Entry 7Q3L (electron microscopy, 2.21 A resolution); this record covers chains C and E of the 9 polymer chains in the assembly.

Chain C:
Name: Splicing factor 3B subunit 3
Source organism: Homo sapiens
UniProt: Q15393 (SF3B3_HUMAN); residues 1-1217 here = UniProt positions 1-1217
Chain sequence (1217 residues; row label = number of the first residue in the row):
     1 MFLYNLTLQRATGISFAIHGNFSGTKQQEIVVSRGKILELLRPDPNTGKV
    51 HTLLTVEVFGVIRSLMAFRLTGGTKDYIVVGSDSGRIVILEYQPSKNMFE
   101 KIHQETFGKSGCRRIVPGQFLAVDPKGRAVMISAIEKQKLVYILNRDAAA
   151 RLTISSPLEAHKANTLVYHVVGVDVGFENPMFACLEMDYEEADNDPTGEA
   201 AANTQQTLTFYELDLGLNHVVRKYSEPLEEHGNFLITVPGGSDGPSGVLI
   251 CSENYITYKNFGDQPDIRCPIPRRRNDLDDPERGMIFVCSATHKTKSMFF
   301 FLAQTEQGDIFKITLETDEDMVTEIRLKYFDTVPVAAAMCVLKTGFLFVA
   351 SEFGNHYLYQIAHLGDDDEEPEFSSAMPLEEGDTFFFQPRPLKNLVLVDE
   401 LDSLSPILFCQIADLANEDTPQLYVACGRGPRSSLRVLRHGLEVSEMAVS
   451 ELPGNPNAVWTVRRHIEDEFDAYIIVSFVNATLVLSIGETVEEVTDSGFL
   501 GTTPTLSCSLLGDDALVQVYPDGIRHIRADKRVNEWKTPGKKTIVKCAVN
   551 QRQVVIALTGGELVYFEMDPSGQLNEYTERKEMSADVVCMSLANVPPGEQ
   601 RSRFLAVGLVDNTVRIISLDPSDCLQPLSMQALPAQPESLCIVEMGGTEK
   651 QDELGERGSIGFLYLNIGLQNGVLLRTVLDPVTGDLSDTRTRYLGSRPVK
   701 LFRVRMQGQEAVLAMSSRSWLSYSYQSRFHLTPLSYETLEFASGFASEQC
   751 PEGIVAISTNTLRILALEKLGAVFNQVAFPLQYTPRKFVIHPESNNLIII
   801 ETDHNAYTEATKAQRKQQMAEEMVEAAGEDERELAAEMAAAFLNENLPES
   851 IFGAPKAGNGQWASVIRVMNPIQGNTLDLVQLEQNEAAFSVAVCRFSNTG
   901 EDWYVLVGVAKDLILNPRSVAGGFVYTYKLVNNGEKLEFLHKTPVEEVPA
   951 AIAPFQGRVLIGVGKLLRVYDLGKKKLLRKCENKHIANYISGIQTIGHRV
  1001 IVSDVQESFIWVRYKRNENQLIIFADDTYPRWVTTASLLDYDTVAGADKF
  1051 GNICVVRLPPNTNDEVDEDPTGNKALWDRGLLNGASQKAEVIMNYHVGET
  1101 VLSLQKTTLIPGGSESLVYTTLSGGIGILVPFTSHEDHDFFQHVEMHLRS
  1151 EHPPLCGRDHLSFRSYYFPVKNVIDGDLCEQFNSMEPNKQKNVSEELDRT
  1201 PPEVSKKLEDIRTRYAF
Not modelled in the structure: 530-532, 646-661, 682-683, 692-694, 827-830

Chain E:
Name: Splicing factor 3B subunit 5
Source organism: Homo sapiens
UniProt: Q9BWJ5 (SF3B5_HUMAN); residue numbers follow UniProt; this construct covers 1-86
Chain sequence (86 residues; numbered 1 to 86; the number before each row is that of its first residue):
     1 MTDRYTIHSQLEHLQSKYIGTGHADTTKWEWLVNQHRDSYCSYMGHFDLL
    51 NYFAIAENESKARVRFNLMEKMLQPCGPPADKPEEN
Not modelled in the structure: 1-11, 82-86

How chain C and chain E interact:
Pairs across the interface (98; chain C residue first):
  Gly35(C) - Phe47(E)
  Lys36(C) - Phe47(E)
  Val61(C) - Gly45(E)
  Val61(C) - His46(E)
  Val61(C) - Phe47(E)  hydrophobic
  Arg63(C) - Gly45(E)
  Cys112(C) - Cys41(E)
  Cys112(C) - Ser42(E)
  Cys112(C) - Gly45(E)
  Cys112(C) - His46(E)
  Arg113(C) - Tyr18(E)  hydrogen bond
  Arg114(C) - Ile19(E)
  Arg114(C) - Asn34(E)  hydrogen bond
  Arg114(C) - Arg37(E)
  Arg114(C) - Asp38(E)  salt bridge
  Arg114(C) - Cys41(E)
  Ile115(C) - Tyr18(E)
  Ile115(C) - Ile19(E)
  Val116(C) - Tyr18(E)
  Gln119(C) - Met44(E)  hydrogen bond (side chain-backbone)
  Gln119(C) - Gly45(E)
  Ile135(C) - Cys41(E)  hydrophobic
  Ile135(C) - Met44(E)  hydrophobic
  Ile135(C) - Met69(E)  hydrophobic
  Glu136(C) - Ile19(E)
  Lys137(C) - Lys17(E)  hydrogen bond (side chain-backbone)
  Lys137(C) - Ile19(E)
  Leu166(C) - Met72(E)  hydrophobic
  Val167(C) - Met69(E)
  Tyr168(C) - Met69(E)  hydrogen bond (side chain-backbone)
  Tyr168(C) - Glu70(E)  hydrogen bond
  Met187(C) - Leu73(E)  hydrophobic
  Tyr189(C) - Arg37(E)
  Tyr189(C) - Leu73(E)  hydrophobic
  Ala192(C) - Leu73(E)  hydrophobic
  Ala192(C) - Gln74(E)  hydrogen bond (backbone-side chain)
  Ala192(C) - Pro79(E)
  Asp193(C) - Trp29(E)
  Asp193(C) - Arg37(E)  salt bridge
  Asp193(C) - Leu73(E)
  Asp193(C) - Pro79(E)
  Asp195(C) - Pro78(E)
  Asp195(C) - Pro79(E)
  Pro196(C) - Pro78(E)
  Pro196(C) - Pro79(E)
  Thr197(C) - Pro78(E)
  Gly198(C) - Gln74(E)
  Gly198(C) - Pro78(E)
  Ala201(C) - Leu73(E)
  Ala201(C) - Gln74(E)
  His231(C) - Phe66(E)
  His231(C) - Glu70(E)  salt bridge
  Gly232(C) - Phe66(E)
  Asn233(C) - Phe66(E)
  Glu253(C) - Arg63(E)  salt bridge
  Arg283(C) - Glu59(E)  salt bridge
  Arg283(C) - Arg63(E)
  Gly284(C) - Arg63(E)
  Met285(C) - Arg63(E)
  Ile286(C) - Ala62(E)
  Ile286(C) - Arg63(E)
  Val288(C) - Ser60(E)
  Val288(C) - Ala62(E)  hydrophobic
  Val288(C) - Arg65(E)
  Glu306(C) - Glu59(E)
  Glu306(C) - Arg63(E)  salt bridge
  Glu352(C) - Ser60(E)
  Glu352(C) - Lys61(E)  hydrogen bond (side chain-backbone)
  Phe353(C) - Asn51(E)
  Phe353(C) - Ile55(E)  hydrophobic
  Phe353(C) - Lys61(E)
  Pro406(C) - Ile55(E)  hydrophobic
  Arg429(C) - Asn58(E)  hydrogen bond
  Arg429(C) - Glu59(E)  hydrogen bond (side chain-backbone)
  Arg429(C) - Ser60(E)
  Thr784(C) - Ile55(E)
  Asp803(C) - Asn58(E)
  His804(C) - Ala56(E)
  His804(C) - Glu57(E)  hydrogen bond (side chain-backbone)
  His804(C) - Asn58(E)  hydrogen bond (backbone-side chain)
  Asn805(C) - Glu57(E)
  Lys856(C) - Asn58(E)
  Leu915(C) - Ala56(E)
  Asn916(C) - Lys71(E)
  Lys1049(C) - Leu49(E)
  Lys1049(C) - Tyr52(E)
  Phe1050(C) - Leu49(E)  hydrophobic
  Gly1098(C) - Phe47(E)
  Glu1099(C) - Phe47(E)
  Glu1099(C) - Asp48(E)
  Thr1100(C) - Asp48(E)  hydrogen bond
  Leu1102(C) - Tyr52(E)  hydrophobic
  Leu1122(C) - Asp48(E)
  Leu1122(C) - Asn51(E)
  Leu1122(C) - Tyr52(E)
  Leu1122(C) - Ile55(E)  hydrophobic
  Tyr1166(C) - His46(E)  hydrogen bond
  Tyr1167(C) - His46(E)  hydrogen bond
Also at the interface, not in a pair above, chain C (67 interface residues in all): Arg34, Phe120, Asp188, Asn194, Thr204, Val335, Leu408, Arg786, Trp862, Thr1034, Gly1051, Ser1123
Also at the interface, not in a pair above, chain E (38 interface residues in all): Ala54, Asp81

Summary:
Chain C and chain E form an interface of 67 and 38 residues respectively; the contacts include 15 hydrogen
bonds and 6 salt bridges. Among the polar pairs are Arg114(C)-Asp38(E), Asp193(C)-Arg37(E) and
His231(C)-Glu70(E).
Chain C is Splicing factor 3B subunit 3 and chain E is Splicing factor 3B subunit 5, both from Homo sapiens;
the structure, Human 17S U2 snRNP 5' domain, was determined by electron microscopy (same publication as 7Q4O
and 7Q4P).
